4U5I - chain A; structure by X-ray diffraction, 2.50 A resolution.

[Chain A]
Protein: Endoglucanase H
Organism: Clostridium thermocellum ATCC 27405
Notes: EC 3.2.1.4
Reference sequence: P16218 (GUNH_CLOTH); residues 39-403 here correspond to UniProt positions 290-654 (UniProt number = residue number + 251)
Amino-acid sequence (403 residues; numbered 1 to 403; the number before each row is that of its first residue):
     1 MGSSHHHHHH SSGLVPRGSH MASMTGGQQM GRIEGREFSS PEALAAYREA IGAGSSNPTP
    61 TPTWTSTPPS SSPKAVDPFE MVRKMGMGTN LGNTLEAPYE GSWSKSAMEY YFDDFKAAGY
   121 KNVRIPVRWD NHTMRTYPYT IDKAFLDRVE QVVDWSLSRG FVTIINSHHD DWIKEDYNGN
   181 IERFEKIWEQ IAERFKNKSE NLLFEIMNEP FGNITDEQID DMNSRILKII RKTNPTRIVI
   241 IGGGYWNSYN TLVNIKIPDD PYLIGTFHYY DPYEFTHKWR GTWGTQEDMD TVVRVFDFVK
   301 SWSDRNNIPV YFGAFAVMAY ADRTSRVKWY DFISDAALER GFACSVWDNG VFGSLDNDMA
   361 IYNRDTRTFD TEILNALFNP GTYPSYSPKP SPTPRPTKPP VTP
Disordered / not traced: 1-73, 276-280, 353-357, 379-403
Sequence notes: expression tag (1-38); engineered mutation Ala314 (Glu565 in P16218)
Curated features (UniProtKB/Swiss-Prot):
  - active site: Glu209 (Proton donor)

[Overview]
Curated annotation (UniProt) lists active-site residue Glu209.
Chain A is Endoglucanase H (Clostridium thermocellum ATCC 27405); the structure, Complex structure of mutant
CtCel5E (E314A) with xylobiose, was determined by X-ray diffraction together with 4U3A and 4U5K from the same
study.
